Entry 4GJR (X-ray diffraction, 1.85 A resolution); this record covers chains A and J of the 6 polymer chains in the assembly.

[Chain A]
Protein: Hax3
Source organism: Xanthomonas campestris pv. armoraciae
Notes: fragment: TAL effector
Reference sequence: Q3ZD72 (Q3ZD72_XANCA); numbering as in UniProt (aligned over 231-720)
Sequence (499 residues; each row starts with the number of its first residue):
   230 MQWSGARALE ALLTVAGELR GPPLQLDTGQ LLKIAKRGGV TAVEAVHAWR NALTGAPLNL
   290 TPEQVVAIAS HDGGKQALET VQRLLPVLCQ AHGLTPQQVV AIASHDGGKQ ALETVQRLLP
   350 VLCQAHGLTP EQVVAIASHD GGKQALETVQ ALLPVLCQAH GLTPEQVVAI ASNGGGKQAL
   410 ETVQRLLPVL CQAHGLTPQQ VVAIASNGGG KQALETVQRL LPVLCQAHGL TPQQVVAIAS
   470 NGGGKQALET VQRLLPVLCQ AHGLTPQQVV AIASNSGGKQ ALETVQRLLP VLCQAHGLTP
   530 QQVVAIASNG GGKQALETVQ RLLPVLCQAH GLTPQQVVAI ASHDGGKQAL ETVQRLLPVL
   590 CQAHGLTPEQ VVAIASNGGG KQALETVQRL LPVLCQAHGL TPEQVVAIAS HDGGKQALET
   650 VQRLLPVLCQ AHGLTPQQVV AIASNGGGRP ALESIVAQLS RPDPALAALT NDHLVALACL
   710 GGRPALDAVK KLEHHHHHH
Unresolved in the structure: 230, 524-525, 722-728
Differences from the reference sequence: expression tag (230, 721-728); engineered mutation His300 (Asn in Q3ZD72), Asp301 (Ile in Q3ZD72), His368 (Asn in Q3ZD72), Asp369 (Ile in Q3ZD72), Asn402 (His in Q3ZD72), Gly403 (Asp in Q3ZD72), Asn436 (His in Q3ZD72), Gly437 (Asp in Q3ZD72), Asn470 (His in Q3ZD72), Gly471 (Asp in Q3ZD72), Gly539 (Ser in Q3ZD72), His572 (Asn in Q3ZD72), Asp573 (Ser in Q3ZD72), Asn606 (His in Q3ZD72), Gly607 (Asp in Q3ZD72), His640 (Asn in Q3ZD72), Asp641 (Ile in Q3ZD72)

[Chain J]
Molecule: 17-nt DNA strand
Sequence (17 nucleotides; row label = number of the first residue in the row; numbers below 1 keep their minus sign (DA-1 is residue -1)):
    -1 AGGGAGGTAG AGGGACA

[Interface between chain A and chain J]
Pairs across the interface (4; chain A residue first):
  Lys262(A) - DG8(J)  salt bridge to the phosphate
  Lys265(A) - DA9(J)  salt bridge to the phosphate
  Arg266(A) - DA9(J)  salt bridge to the phosphate
  His368(A) - DT6(J)  phosphate contact
Also at the interface, not in a pair above, chain A (7 interface residues in all): Asp301, Asp335, Asp369
Also at the interface, not in a pair above, chain J (5 interface residues in all): DG10, DG11

[Summary]
7 residues of chain A and 5 residues of chain J are in contact, with 3 salt bridges. Among the polar pairs are
Lys262(A)-DG8(J), Lys265(A)-DA9(J) and Arg266(A)-DA9(J).
Chain A is Hax3 (Xanthomonas campestris pv. armoraciae) and chain J is a 17-nt DNA strand; the structure,
Crystal structure of the TAL effector dHax3 bound to methylated dsDNA, was determined by X-ray diffraction.
